PDB entry 6NYN | electron microscopy, 3.50 A resolution | chains A and B of the 12 polymer chains in the assembly

Chain A (and B):
Protein: Vacuolating cytotoxin autotransporter
Source organism: Helicobacter pylori
Notes: chain B of this document is another copy of the same molecule, construct and numbering; everything in this record applies to it too
UniProtKB: Q48245 (VACA2_HELPX); residues 1-821 here correspond to UniProt positions 34-854 (UniProt number = residue number + 33)
Chain sequence (821 residues; each row starts with the number of its first residue):
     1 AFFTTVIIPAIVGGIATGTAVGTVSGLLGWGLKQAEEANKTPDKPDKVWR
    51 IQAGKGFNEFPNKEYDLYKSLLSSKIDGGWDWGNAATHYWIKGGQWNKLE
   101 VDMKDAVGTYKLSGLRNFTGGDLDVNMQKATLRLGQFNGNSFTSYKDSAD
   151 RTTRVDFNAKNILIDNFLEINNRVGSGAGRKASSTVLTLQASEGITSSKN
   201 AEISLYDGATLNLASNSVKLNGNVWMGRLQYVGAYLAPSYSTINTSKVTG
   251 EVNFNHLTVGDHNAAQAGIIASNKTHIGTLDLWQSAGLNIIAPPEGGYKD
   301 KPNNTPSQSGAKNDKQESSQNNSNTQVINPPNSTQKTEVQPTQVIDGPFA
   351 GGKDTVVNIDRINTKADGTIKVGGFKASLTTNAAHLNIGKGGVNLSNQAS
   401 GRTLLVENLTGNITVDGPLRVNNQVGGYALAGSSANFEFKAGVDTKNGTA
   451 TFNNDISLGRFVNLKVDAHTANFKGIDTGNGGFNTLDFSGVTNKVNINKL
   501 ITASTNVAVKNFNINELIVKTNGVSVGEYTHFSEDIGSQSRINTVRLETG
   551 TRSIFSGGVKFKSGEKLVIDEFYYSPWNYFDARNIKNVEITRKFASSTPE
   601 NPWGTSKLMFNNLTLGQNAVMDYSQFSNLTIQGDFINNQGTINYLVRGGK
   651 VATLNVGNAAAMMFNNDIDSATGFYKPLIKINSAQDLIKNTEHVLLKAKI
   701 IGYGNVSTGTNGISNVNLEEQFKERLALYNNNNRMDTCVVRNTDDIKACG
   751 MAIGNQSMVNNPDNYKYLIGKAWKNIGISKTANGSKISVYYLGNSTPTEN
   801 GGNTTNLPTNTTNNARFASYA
Disordered / not traced: 1-26, 300-334, 812-821
Cystine bridges: Cys738-Cys749

Interface between chain A and chain B:
Pairs across the interface - 43 pairs, chain A then chain B:
  Leu28(A) - Ser73(B)
  Leu32(A) - Lys69(B)
  Leu32(A) - Ser70(B)
  Leu32(A) - Ser74(B)
  Pro294(A) - Lys55(B)
  Tyr298(A) - Lys55(B)
  Lys336(A) - Asp46(B)
  Thr337(A) - Lys44(B)
  Thr337(A) - Pro45(B)
  Glu338(A) - Lys47(B)  salt bridge
  Glu338(A) - Val48(B)  hydrogen bond (backbone-backbone)
  Val339(A) - Arg50(B)
  Gln340(A) - Val48(B)  hydrogen bond (backbone-backbone)
  Gln340(A) - Trp49(B)
  Gln340(A) - Arg50(B)  hydrogen bond (backbone-side chain)
  Pro341(A) - Arg50(B)
  Thr342(A) - Arg50(B)  hydrogen bond
  Thr342(A) - Gln52(B)
  Gln343(A) - Arg50(B)  hydrogen bond (backbone-backbone)
  Gln343(A) - Ile51(B)
  Gln343(A) - Gln52(B)  hydrogen bond (backbone-backbone)
  Gln343(A) - Ser74(B)
  Gln343(A) - Lys75(B)  hydrogen bond
  Val344(A) - Gln52(B)
  Val344(A) - Gly54(B)
  Ile345(A) - Gln52(B)  hydrogen bond (backbone-backbone)
  Ile345(A) - Ala53(B)  hydrophobic
  Ile345(A) - Gly54(B)  hydrogen bond (backbone-backbone)
  Ile345(A) - Lys55(B)
  Ile345(A) - Phe57(B)  hydrophobic
  Ile345(A) - Leu71(B)  hydrophobic
  Asp346(A) - Lys55(B)
  Gly347(A) - Lys55(B)  hydrogen bond (backbone-backbone)
  Gly347(A) - Gly56(B)
  Gly347(A) - Phe57(B)
  Pro348(A) - Gly56(B)
  Pro348(A) - Phe60(B)
  Pro348(A) - Lys63(B)
  Phe349(A) - Lys55(B)
  Phe349(A) - Gly56(B)
  Thr410(A) - Phe60(B)
  Asp444(A) - Phe60(B)
  Asp444(A) - Lys63(B)
Interface residues without a listed pair, chain A (24 interface residues in all): Glu36, Gln335, Ala350, Thr445
Interface residues without a listed pair, chain B (23 interface residues in all): Glu59

Overview:
24 residues of chain A and 23 residues of chain B are in contact, with 10 hydrogen bonds and 1 salt bridge.
Polar pairs include Glu338(A)-Lys47(B), Gln340(A)-Arg50(B) and Thr342(A)-Arg50(B).
Both chains are Vacuolating cytotoxin autotransporter (Helicobacter pylori). Entry 6NYN (Helicobacter pylori
Vacuolating Cytotoxin A Oligomeric Assembly 2e (OA-2e)) was determined by electron microscopy (same
publication as 6NYF, 6NYG, 6NYJ, 6NYL and 6NYM).
